6N58 - chains J and M of the 7 polymer chains in the assembly; structure by electron microscopy, 3.78 A resolution.

# Chain J
Protein: DNA-directed RNA polymerase subunit beta'
Organism: Escherichia coli
Notes: EC 2.7.7.6
UniProt: P0A8T7 (RPOC_ECOLI); residues 2-1407 here = UniProt positions 2-1407
Chain sequence (1430 residues; row label = number of the first residue in the row):
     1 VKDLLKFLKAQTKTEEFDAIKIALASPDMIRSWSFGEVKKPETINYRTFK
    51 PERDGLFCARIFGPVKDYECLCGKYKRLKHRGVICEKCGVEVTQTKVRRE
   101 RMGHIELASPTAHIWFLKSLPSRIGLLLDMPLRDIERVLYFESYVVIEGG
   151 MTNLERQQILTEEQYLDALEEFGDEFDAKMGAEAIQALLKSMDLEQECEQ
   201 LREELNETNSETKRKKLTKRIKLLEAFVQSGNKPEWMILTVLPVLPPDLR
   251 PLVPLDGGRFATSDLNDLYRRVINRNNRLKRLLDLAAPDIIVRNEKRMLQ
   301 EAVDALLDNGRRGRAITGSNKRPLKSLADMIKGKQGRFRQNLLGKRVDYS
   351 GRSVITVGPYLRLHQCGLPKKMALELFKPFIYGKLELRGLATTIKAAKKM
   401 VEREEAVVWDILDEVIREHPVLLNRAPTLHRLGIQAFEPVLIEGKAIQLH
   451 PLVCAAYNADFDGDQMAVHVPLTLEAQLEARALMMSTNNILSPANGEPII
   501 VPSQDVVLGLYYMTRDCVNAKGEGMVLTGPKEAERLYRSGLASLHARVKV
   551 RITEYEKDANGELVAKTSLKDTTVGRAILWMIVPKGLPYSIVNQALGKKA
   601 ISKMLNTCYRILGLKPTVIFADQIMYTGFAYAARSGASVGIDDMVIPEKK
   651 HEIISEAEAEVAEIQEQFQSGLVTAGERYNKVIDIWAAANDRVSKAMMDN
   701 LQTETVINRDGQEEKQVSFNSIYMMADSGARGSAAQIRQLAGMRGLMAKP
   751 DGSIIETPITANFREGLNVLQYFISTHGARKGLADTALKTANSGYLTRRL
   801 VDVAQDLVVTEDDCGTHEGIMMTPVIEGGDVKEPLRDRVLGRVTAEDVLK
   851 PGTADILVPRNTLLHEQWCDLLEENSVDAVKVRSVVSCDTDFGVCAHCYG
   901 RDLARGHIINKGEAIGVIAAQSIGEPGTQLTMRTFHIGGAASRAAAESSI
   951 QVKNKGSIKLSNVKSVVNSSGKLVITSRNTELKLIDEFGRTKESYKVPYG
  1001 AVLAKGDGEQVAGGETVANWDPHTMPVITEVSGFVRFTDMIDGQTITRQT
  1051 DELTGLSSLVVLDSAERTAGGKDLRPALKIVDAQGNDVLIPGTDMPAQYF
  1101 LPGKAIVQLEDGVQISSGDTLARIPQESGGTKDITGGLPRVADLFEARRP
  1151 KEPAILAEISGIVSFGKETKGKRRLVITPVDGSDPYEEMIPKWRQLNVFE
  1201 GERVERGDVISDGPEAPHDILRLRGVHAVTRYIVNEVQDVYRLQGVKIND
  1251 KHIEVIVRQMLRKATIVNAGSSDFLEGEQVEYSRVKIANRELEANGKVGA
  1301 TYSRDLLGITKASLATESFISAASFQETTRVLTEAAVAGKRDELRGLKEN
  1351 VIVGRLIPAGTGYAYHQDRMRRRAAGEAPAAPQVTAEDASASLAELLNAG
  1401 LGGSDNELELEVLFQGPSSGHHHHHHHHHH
Unresolved in the structure: 1-14, 939-947, 1127-1131, 1376-1430
Sequence notes: expression tag (1, 1408-1430)
Ion coordination: Zn2+ site 1: Cys70, Cys72, Cys85, Cys88; Mg2+ near Asp464 (its only coordinating residue here); Zn2+ site 2: Cys814, Cys888, Cys895, Cys898
Ligand contacts: chapso (1N7): Phe935, His936, Ile937, Leu1243, Gln1244
UniProt features mapped onto this chain:
  - binding site (Zn(2+)): Cys70, Cys72, Cys85, Cys88, Cys814, Cys888, Cys895, Cys898
  - binding site (Mg(2+)): Asp460, Asp462, Asp464
  - modified residue: Lys983 (N6-acetyllysine)
  - mutagenesis: Gln504 (Q504P: Resistant to antibiotics salinamide A and B), Asn690 (N690D: Resistant to antibiotics salinamide A and B), Met697 (M697V: Resistant to antibiotics salinamide A and B), Ala735 (A735T: Resistant to antibiotics salinamide A and B), Arg738 (R738C/H/P/S: Resistant to antibiotics salinamide A and B), Ala748 (A748E: Resistant to antibiotics salinamide A and B), Pro758 (P758S/T: Resistant to antibiotics salinamide A and B), Phe763 (F763C: Resistant to antibiotics salinamide A and B), Ser775 (S775A: Resistant to antibiotics salinamide A and B), Ala779 (A779T/V: Resistant to antibiotics salinamide A and B), Arg780 (R780C: Resistant to antibiotics salinamide A and B), Gly782 (G782A/C: Resistant to antibiotics salinamide A and B), 1 further mutagenesis entry in UniProt

# Chain M
Protein: Protein TraR
Organism: Escherichia coli
UniProt: P41065 (TRAR_ECOLI); numbering as in UniProt (aligned over 2-73)
Chain sequence (72 residues; numbered 2 to 73; the number before each row is that of its first residue):
     2 SDEADEAYSVTEQLTMTGINRIRQKINAHGIPVYLCEACGNPIPEARRKI
    52 FPGVTLCVECQAYQERQRKHYA
Ion coordination: Zn2+: Cys37, Cys40, Cys58, Cys61
Ligand contacts: chapso (1N7): Ser10, Gln14, Met17, Asn21
UniProt features mapped onto this chain:
  - zinc finger: Cys37 to Cys61 (dksA C4-type)
What the authors report for this chain:
  - mutagenesis - P43A, P45A: decreased binding to RNAP

# Interface between chain J and chain M
Contacting residue pairs - 57 pairs, chain J then chain M:
  Asn458(J) with Ser2(M), hydrogen bond (side chain-backbone)
  Asp460(J) with Asp3(M)
  Asp462(J) with Asp3(M)
  Gln667(J) with Ile51(M)
  Leu672(J) with Ala47(M), hydrophobic; Arg48(M)
  Val673(J) with Phe52(M), hydrophobic
  Thr674(J) with Val59(M); Gln62(M); Ala63(M)
  Glu677(J) with Arg48(M), salt bridge; Phe52(M); Gln62(M)
  Tyr679(J) with Ile23(M), hydrophobic
  Asn680(J) with Ile23(M)
  Lys681(J) with Ile27(M); Phe52(M)
  Ile683(J) with Ile23(M), hydrophobic
  Asp684(J) with Arg24(M), salt bridge; Ile27(M)
  Ala687(J) with Arg24(M)
  Ala688(J) with Arg24(M)
  Arg731(J) with Asp6(M), salt bridge
  Ala735(J) with Tyr9(M)
  Gln736(J) with Tyr9(M)
  Gln739(J) with Tyr9(M)
  Ala748(J) with Thr16(M)
  Gly752(J) with Arg22(M)
  Ile754(J) with Ile20(M), hydrophobic; Ile23(M), hydrophobic
  Gly778(J) with Thr12(M), hydrogen bond (backbone-side chain)
  Lys781(J) with Leu15(M)
  Gly782(J) with Ala8(M); Thr12(M)
  Leu783(J) with Glu4(M); Ala8(M)
  Thr786(J) with Glu7(M); Ala8(M), hydrogen bond (side chain-backbone); Val11(M)
  Ala787(J) with Glu4(M)
  Thr931(J) with Gln14(M)
  Phe935(J) with Gln14(M)
  His936(J) with Thr18(M)
  Arg978(J) with Ile32(M)
  Met1025(J) with Gly31(M); Ile32(M), hydrophobic
  Arg1075(J) with Lys50(M)
  Ile1090(J) with Tyr35(M), hydrophobic
  Met1095(J) with Ile44(M); Pro45(M), hydrophobic; Glu46(M); Arg49(M), hydrogen bond
  Gln1098(J) with Glu46(M), hydrogen bond
  Tyr1099(J) with Tyr35(M)
  Phe1100(J) with Glu46(M); Arg49(M); Lys50(M)
Also at the interface, not in a pair above, chain J (51 interface residues in all): Ile664, Gly671, Asp691, Leu746, Lys749, Pro750, Ala779, Asp785, Gly1092, Thr1093, Pro1096, Pro1102
Also at the interface, not in a pair above, chain M (40 interface residues in all): Ala5, Lys26, Ala29, His30, Pro33, Pro43, Val55
The authors on this interface:
  - interface residues, chain M: Glu46(M), Arg49(M), Lys50(M)

# Overview
51 residues of chain J and 40 residues of chain M are in contact; the contacts include 5 hydrogen bonds and 3
salt bridges. Polar contacts include Glu677(J)-Arg48(M), Asp684(J)-Arg24(M) and Arg731(J)-Asp6(M). The paper
reports that P43A and P45A of chain M reduce binding to RNAP; interface residues Glu46(M), Arg49(M) and
Lys50(M).
Chain J is DNA-directed RNA polymerase subunit beta' and chain M is Protein TraR, both from Escherichia coli;
the structure, Cryo-EM structure of Escherichia coli RNAP polymerase bound with TraR in conformation II, was
determined by electron microscopy together with 6N57, 6OUL and 6P1K from the same study.
